2FRJ - chain X; structure by X-ray diffraction, 1.30 A resolution.

# Chain X
Molecule: Myoglobin
From: Equus caballus
Reference sequence: P68082 (MYG_HORSE); residues 1-153 here = UniProt positions 1-153
Amino-acid sequence (153 residues; row label = number of the first residue in the row):
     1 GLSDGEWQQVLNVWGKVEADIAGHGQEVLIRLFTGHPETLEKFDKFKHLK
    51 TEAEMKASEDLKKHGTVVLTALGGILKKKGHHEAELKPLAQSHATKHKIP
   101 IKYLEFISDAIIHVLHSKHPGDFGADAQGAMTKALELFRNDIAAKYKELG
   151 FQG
Disordered / not traced: 153
Ion coordination: heme Fe: His-93 (together with nitric oxide)
Residues lining bound ligands:
  - heme (HEM): Leu-32, Thr-39, Lys-42, Phe-43, Lys-45, His-64, Val-67, Val-68, Ala-71, Leu-72, Leu-89, Ser-92, His-93, His-97, Ile-99, Tyr-103, Leu-104, Ile-107, Phe-138
  - nitric oxide (NO): Leu-29, Phe-43, His-64, Val-68, His-93

# Overview
Chain X binds heme and nitric oxide.
Chain X is Myoglobin (Equus caballus); the structure, Nitrosyl Horse Heart Myoglobin, Nitrite/Dithionite
Method, was determined by X-ray diffraction together with 2FRF, 2FRI and 2FRK from the same study.
